PDB entry 4ZCS | X-ray diffraction, 2.45 A resolution | chains A and B

Chain A (and B):
Molecule: Choline-phosphate cytidylyltransferase
Organism: Plasmodium falciparum (isolate 3D7)
Notes: EC 2.7.7.15; chain B of this document is another copy of the same molecule, construct and numbering; everything in this record applies to it too
Reference sequence: Q8IEE9 (Q8IEE9_PLAF7); residue numbers follow UniProt; this construct covers 581-719, 738-775
Chain sequence (180 residues; each row starts with the number of its first residue; note: 18 numbers in that range are skipped by the numbering (no residue carries them; nothing is unmodelled there)):
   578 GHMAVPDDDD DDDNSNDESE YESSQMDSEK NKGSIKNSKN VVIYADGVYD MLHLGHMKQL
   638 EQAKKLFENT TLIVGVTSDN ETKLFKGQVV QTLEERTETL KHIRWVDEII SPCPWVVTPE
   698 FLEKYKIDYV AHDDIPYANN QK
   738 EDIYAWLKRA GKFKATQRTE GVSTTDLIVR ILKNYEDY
Not modelled in the structure: 578-615, 775 (chain B: 578-615, 774-775)
Differences from the reference sequence: expression tag (578-580)
Ligand contacts: CDP-choline (CDC; [2-cytidylate-o'-phosphonyloxyl]-ethyl-trimethyl-ammonium): Asp-623, Gly-624, Val-625, Tyr-626, His-630, Gly-632, His-633, Gln-636, Thr-654, Lys-663, Pro-691, Trp-692, His-709, Asp-710, Tyr-714, Ile-740, Tyr-741, Thr-753, Gln-754, Arg-755, Thr-756
Reported in the primary citation:
  - binding site for CDP-choline: Val-625, Gln-636, Lys-663, His-709, Tyr-714, Arg-755
  - conformationally variable residues (helix shift, order/disorder transition, side-chain flip): Asp-623, Gln-636, Trp-692, His-709, Ile-712 to Glu-738, Ile-740, Tyr-741, Thr-761, Thr-762
  - mutagenesis - K663A: decreased binding to CDP-choline
  - contacts within the chain: Tyr-626/Gln-636 (hydrogen bond)
  - mutagenesis - Y626F/Q636A: increased binding to CDP-choline
  - catalytic residues: Lys-663, Thr-761, Thr-762
  - mutagenesis - K663A: abolished catalytic activity
  - mutagenesis - K663A, T761A, T762A: decreased binding to CTP
  - mutagenesis - Y626F/Q636A: decreased catalytic activity on CTP
  - mutagenesis - T761A, T762A: abolished catalytic activity on CTP

How chain A and chain B interact:
Residue-residue contacts - 44 pairs, chain A then chain B:
  Met-628(A) with Leu-764(B), hydrophobic
  Leu-631(A) with Glu-675(B); His-679(B)
  Met-634(A) with Thr-676(B); His-679(B)
  Glu-638(A) with His-679(B)
  Gln-665(A) with Asn-771(B)
  Val-667(A) with Leu-764(B); Arg-767(B), hydrogen bond (backbone-side chain); Ile-768(B), hydrophobic
  Gln-668(A) with Leu-764(B); Arg-767(B)
  Glu-672(A) with Arg-767(B), salt bridge
  Thr-676(A) with Met-634(B)
  Lys-678(A) with Glu-638(B), salt bridge; Arg-681(B), hydrogen bond (backbone-side chain)
  His-679(A) with Leu-631(B); Met-634(B); Glu-638(B); Ile-680(B); Arg-681(B), hydrogen bond (backbone-backbone); Trp-682(B), hydrogen bond
  Ile-680(A) with His-679(B); Ile-680(B), hydrophobic; Arg-681(B), hydrogen bond (backbone-side chain)
  Arg-681(A) with Lys-678(B), hydrogen bond (side chain-backbone); His-679(B), hydrogen bond (backbone-backbone); Ile-680(B), hydrogen bond (side chain-backbone); Arg-681(B), hydrogen bond (side chain-backbone); Val-683(B), hydrogen bond (side chain-backbone)
  Trp-682(A) with His-679(B), hydrogen bond
  Val-683(A) with Arg-681(B), hydrogen bond (backbone-side chain)
  Thr-761(A) with Thr-761(B)
  Thr-762(A) with Ile-765(B)
  Leu-764(A) with Val-667(B); Gln-668(B)
  Ile-765(A) with Met-628(B), hydrophobic; Thr-762(B); Ile-765(B), hydrophobic
  Arg-767(A) with Val-667(B), hydrogen bond (side chain-backbone); Gln-668(B); Glu-672(B), salt bridge
  Ile-768(A) with Val-667(B), hydrophobic
  Asp-774(A) with Gln-665(B)
Also at the interface, not in a pair above, chain A (26 interface residues in all): Lys-635, Glu-675, Leu-677, Glu-773
Also at the interface, not in a pair above, chain B (25 interface residues in all): Lys-635, Thr-669

Summary:
26 residues of chain A face 25 of chain B across their interface, with 13 hydrogen bonds and 3 salt bridges.
Polar pairs include Glu-672(A)/Arg-767(B), Lys-678(A)/Glu-638(B) and Val-667(A)/Arg-767(B). Bound to chain A:
CDP-choline. The paper reports catalytic residues Lys-663(A), Thr-761(A) and Thr-762(A); K663A, T761A and
T762A of chain A reduce binding to CTP.
Chain A and chain B are both Choline-phosphate cytidylyltransferase (Plasmodium falciparum (isolate 3D7)); the
structure, Crystal structure of the C-terminal catalytic domain of Plasmodium falciparum CTP:phosphocholine
cytidylyltransferase in complex with CDP-choline, was determined by X-ray diffraction (same publication as
4ZCP, 4ZCQ, 4ZCR and 4ZCT).
